4Q2G - chains A and B; structure by X-ray diffraction, 3.40 A resolution.

# Chain A (and B)
Name: Phosphatidate cytidylyltransferase
From: Thermotoga maritima MSB8
Notes: EC 2.7.7.41; chain B of this document is another copy of the same molecule, construct and numbering; everything in this record applies to it too
Reference sequence: Q9X1B7 (CDSA_THEMA); residues 21-290 here correspond to UniProt positions 1-270 (UniProt number = residue number - 20)
Sequence (290 residues; row label = number of the first residue in the row):
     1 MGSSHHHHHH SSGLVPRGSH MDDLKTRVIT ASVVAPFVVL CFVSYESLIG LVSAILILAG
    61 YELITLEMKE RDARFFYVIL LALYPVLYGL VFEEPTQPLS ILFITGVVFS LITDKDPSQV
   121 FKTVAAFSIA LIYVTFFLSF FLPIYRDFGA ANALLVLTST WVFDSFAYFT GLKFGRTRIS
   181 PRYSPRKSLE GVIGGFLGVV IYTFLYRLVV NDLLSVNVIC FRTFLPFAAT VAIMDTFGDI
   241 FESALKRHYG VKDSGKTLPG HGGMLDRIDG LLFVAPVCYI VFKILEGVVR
Unresolved in the structure: 1-29 (chain B: 1-21)
Sequence notes: expression tag (1-20); engineered mutation C220 (Ser200 in Q9X1B7), C278 (Ser258 in Q9X1B7)
Bound ions: Hg2+ near F37 (its only coordinating residue here); Mg2+: D239, D269
What the authors report for this chain:
  - mutagenesis - D164A, R186A, K187A, S220C, D239A, E242A, K246A, D266A, D269A: decreased catalytic activity
  - mutagenesis - S220C/S243C: abolished catalytic activity

# Chain A / chain B interface
Contacting residue pairs - 61 pairs, chain A then chain B:
  P95(A) with T96(B)
  T96(A) with P95(B); F136(B)
  Q97(A) with Y279(B); I280(B); K283(B)
  L99(A) with F136(B), hydrophobic
  S100(A) with F137(B); P276(B)
  I101(A) with I280(B), hydrophobic
  F103(A) with I132(B), hydrophobic; F137(B), hydrophobic
  I104(A) with F137(B), hydrophobic; F273(B); V277(B), hydrophobic
  V107(A) with F241(B), hydrophobic
  L111(A) with Y183(B); I240(B), hydrophobic; F241(B)
  K115(A) with Y183(B)
  P117(A) with Y183(B), hydrophobic; A244(B); R247(B)
  S118(A) with H248(B)
  F121(A) with I129(B), hydrophobic; L245(B), hydrophobic; H248(B); Y249(B)
  V124(A) with I129(B), hydrophobic; F241(B), hydrophobic
  A125(A) with A125(B), hydrophobic
  S128(A) with S128(B); I129(B)
  I129(A) with V124(B), hydrophobic; S128(B)
  I132(A) with F103(B), hydrophobic
  F136(A) with T96(B); L99(B), hydrophobic
  F137(A) with S100(B); F103(B), hydrophobic; I104(B), hydrophobic
  R182(A) with K115(B)
  Y183(A) with L111(B); K115(B); P117(B)
  I240(A) with L111(B), hydrophobic
  F241(A) with V107(B), hydrophobic; L111(B)
  A244(A) with P117(B)
  L245(A) with F121(B), hydrophobic
  R247(A) with P117(B)
  H248(A) with S118(B); F121(B)
  Y249(A) with F121(B)
  F273(A) with I104(B)
  P276(A) with S100(B)
  V277(A) with I104(B), hydrophobic
  Y279(A) with Q97(B)
  I280(A) with Q97(B); I101(B), hydrophobic
  K283(A) with Q97(B)
Interface residues without a listed pair, chain A (46 interface residues in all): E67, F92, E94, V108, V120, L131, Y133, F140, M234, F237
Interface residues without a listed pair, chain B (45 interface residues in all): E67, F92, E94, V108, V120, L131, Y133, F140, M234, F237

# In short
46 residues of chain A and 45 residues of chain B are in contact. D239(A) and D269(A) form the Mg2+ site. The
paper reports that D164A, R186A and K187A of chain A, among others, reduce catalytic activity; S220C/S243C of
chain A abolish catalytic activity; 10 substitutions were tested in all.
Both chains are Phosphatidate cytidylyltransferase (Thermotoga maritima MSB8). Entry 4Q2G (CRYSTAL STRUCTURE
OF AN INTRAMEMBRANE CDP-DAG SYNTHETASE CENTRAL FOR PHOSPHOLIPID BIOSYNTHESIS (S200C/S223C, inactive mutant))
was determined by X-ray diffraction.
